PDB entry 6HKV | X-ray diffraction, 1.75 A resolution | chains C and D of the 5 polymer chains in the assembly

== Chain C (and D) ==
Molecule: Capsid protein VP1
From: Trichodysplasia spinulosa-associated polyomavirus
Notes: chain D of this document is another copy of the same molecule, construct and numbering; everything in this record applies to it too
Reference sequence: E2ESL7 (E2ESL7_9POLY); residues 32-303 here correspond to UniProt positions 33-304 (UniProt number = residue number + 1)
Chain sequence (272 residues; numbered 32 to 303; the number before each row is that of its first residue):
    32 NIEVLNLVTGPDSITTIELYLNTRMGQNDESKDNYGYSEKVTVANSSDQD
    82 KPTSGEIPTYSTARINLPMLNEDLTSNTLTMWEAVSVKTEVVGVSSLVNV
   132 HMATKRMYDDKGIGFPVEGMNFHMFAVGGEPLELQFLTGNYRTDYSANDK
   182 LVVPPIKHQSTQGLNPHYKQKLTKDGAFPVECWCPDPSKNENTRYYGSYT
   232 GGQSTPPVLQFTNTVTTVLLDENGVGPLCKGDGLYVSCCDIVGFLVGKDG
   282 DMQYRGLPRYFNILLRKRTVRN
Differences from the reference sequence: conflict S107 (Cys108 in E2ESL7)
Ion coordination: Mg2+: E49 (shared with S219(D) of chain D)
Small-molecule neighbours: Sialylated precision glycomacromolecule (GXB): T73, V74, A75, N76, Q80, D81, K82, P83, T84

== How chain C and chain D interact ==
Pairs across the interface (127):
  E49(C) - S219(D)
  Y51(C) - L195(D)
  Y51(C) - P197(D)
  N53(C) - G194(D)
  N53(C) - L195(D)  hydrogen bond (side chain-backbone)
  E61(C) - H189(D)
  E61(C) - Q190(D)
  E61(C) - S191(D)  hydrogen bond (backbone-backbone)
  S62(C) - Q190(D)  hydrogen bond (backbone-side chain)
  K63(C) - Q190(D)
  D64(C) - Y172(D)  hydrogen bond
  D64(C) - R173(D)  salt bridge
  D64(C) - Q190(D)
  N65(C) - Q193(D)
  Y66(C) - Q190(D)
  Y66(C) - S191(D)
  Y66(C) - Q193(D)  hydrogen bond (backbone-side chain)
  Y66(C) - G194(D)
  Y68(C) - G170(D)  hydrogen bond (side chain-backbone)
  Y68(C) - Q193(D)
  E121(C) - P218(D)
  E121(C) - Y226(D)  hydrogen bond
  V123(C) - L195(D)  hydrophobic
  V123(C) - C215(D)  hydrophobic
  V123(C) - P218(D)  hydrophobic
  G124(C) - C215(D)  hydrogen bond (backbone-side chain)
  V125(C) - Y230(D)  hydrophobic
  S126(C) - Y91(D)  hydrogen bond
  S126(C) - F153(D)
  S126(C) - V211(D)  hydrogen bond (side chain-backbone)
  S126(C) - E212(D)
  S126(C) - W214(D)  hydrogen bond (side chain-backbone)
  S126(C) - C215(D)
  S127(C) - L168(D)
  S127(C) - E212(D)
  L128(C) - M151(D)
  L128(C) - Y230(D)  hydrogen bond (backbone-side chain)
  V129(C) - M151(D)  hydrophobic
  V129(C) - F153(D)  hydrophobic
  V129(C) - V211(D)  hydrophobic
  V129(C) - E212(D)
  V129(C) - Y230(D)  hydrophobic
  V129(C) - I272(D)  hydrophobic
  V129(C) - Y285(D)
  N130(C) - E212(D)
  N130(C) - Y285(D)
  V131(C) - V72(D)
  V131(C) - V74(D)
  V131(C) - M151(D)  hydrophobic
  V131(C) - F275(D)  hydrophobic
  V131(C) - Y285(D)
  H132(C) - T73(D)
  H132(C) - V74(D)
  H132(C) - A75(D)  hydrogen bond (backbone-backbone)
  H132(C) - D81(D)  salt bridge
  H132(C) - P83(D)
  H132(C) - E87(D)
  H132(C) - I88(D)
  H132(C) - T174(D)
  H132(C) - E212(D)  salt bridge
  M133(C) - V74(D)
  M133(C) - D81(D)
  M133(C) - G170(D)
  A134(C) - A75(D)
  A134(C) - N76(D)
  A134(C) - S77(D)
  A134(C) - S78(D)
  T135(C) - V74(D)
  R137(C) - V72(D)
  R137(C) - V74(D)
  M138(C) - Q234(D)
  M138(C) - S235(D)
  M138(C) - M283(D)  hydrophobic
  Y139(C) - K136(D)
  Y139(C) - F146(D)
  Y139(C) - S235(D)
  Y139(C) - V277(D)  hydrophobic
  Y139(C) - G281(D)
  Y139(C) - M283(D)  hydrophobic
  K142(C) - D280(D)
  K142(C) - G281(D)
  K142(C) - D282(D)
  G143(C) - V74(D)
  G143(C) - G281(D)  hydrogen bond (backbone-backbone)
  G143(C) - M283(D)
  I144(C) - F275(D)  hydrophobic
  I144(C) - M283(D)  hydrogen bond (backbone-side chain)
  G145(C) - V74(D)
  F146(C) - Q234(D)
  P147(C) - G233(D)
  E149(C) - G233(D)
  E149(C) - Q234(D)  hydrogen bond
  P237(C) - G232(D)
  P237(C) - G233(D)
  P237(C) - T236(D)
  P238(C) - Y230(D)
  P238(C) - T231(D)
  P238(C) - G232(D)  hydrogen bond (backbone-backbone)
  P238(C) - G233(D)
  V239(C) - Y230(D)
  L240(C) - S229(D)
  L240(C) - Y230(D)  hydrogen bond (backbone-backbone)
  Q241(C) - G228(D)
  F242(C) - F153(D)  hydrophobic
  F242(C) - M155(D)  hydrophobic
  F242(C) - P216(D)  hydrophobic
  F242(C) - Y227(D)
  F242(C) - G228(D)  hydrogen bond (backbone-backbone)
  F242(C) - S229(D)
  T243(C) - Y226(D)  hydrogen bond (side chain-backbone)
  T243(C) - Y227(D)
  N244(C) - N221(D)  hydrogen bond (side chain-backbone)
  N244(C) - T224(D)  hydrogen bond (side chain-backbone)
  N244(C) - R225(D)
  N244(C) - Y226(D)  hydrogen bond (side chain-backbone)
  T245(C) - Y227(D)
  K279(C) - V74(D)
  K279(C) - A75(D)  hydrogen bond (side chain-backbone)
  K279(C) - N76(D)
  R286(C) - L168(D)
  R286(C) - T169(D)  hydrogen bond (side chain-backbone)
  R286(C) - G170(D)
  R286(C) - Q193(D)  hydrogen bond (side chain-backbone)
  P289(C) - L168(D)  hydrophobic
  P289(C) - L195(D)  hydrophobic
  Y291(C) - P218(D)  hydrogen bond (side chain-backbone)
  Y291(C) - S219(D)
Interface residues without a listed pair, chain C (49 interface residues in all): V148, L288
Interface residues without a listed pair, chain D (63 interface residues in all): P89, E149, Q166, N171

== In short ==
The interface between chain C and chain D involves 49 residues on one side and 63 on the other, with 27
hydrogen bonds and 3 salt bridges. Polar pairs include D64(C)-R173(D), H132(C)-D81(D) and H132(C)-E212(D).
Bound to chain C: Sialylated precision glycomacromolecule.
Both chains are Capsid protein VP1 (Trichodysplasia spinulosa-associated polyomavirus). Entry 6HKV
(Trichodysplasia spinulosa-associated polyomavirus (TSPyV) VP1 in complex with sialylated precision
glycooligomers) was determined by X-ray diffraction, deposited together with 6HKU.
